5FYQ - chains A and D; structure by X-ray diffraction, 3.00 A resolution.

Chain A:
Name: NAD-dependent protein deacetylase sirtuin-2
From: Homo sapiens
Notes: EC 3.5.1.-; fragment: 50-356
UniProt: Q8IXJ6 (SIR2_HUMAN); residue numbers follow UniProt; this construct covers 1-356
Sequence (360 residues; numbered -3 to 356; the number before each row is that of its first residue; numbers below 1 keep their minus sign (Gly-3 is residue -3)):
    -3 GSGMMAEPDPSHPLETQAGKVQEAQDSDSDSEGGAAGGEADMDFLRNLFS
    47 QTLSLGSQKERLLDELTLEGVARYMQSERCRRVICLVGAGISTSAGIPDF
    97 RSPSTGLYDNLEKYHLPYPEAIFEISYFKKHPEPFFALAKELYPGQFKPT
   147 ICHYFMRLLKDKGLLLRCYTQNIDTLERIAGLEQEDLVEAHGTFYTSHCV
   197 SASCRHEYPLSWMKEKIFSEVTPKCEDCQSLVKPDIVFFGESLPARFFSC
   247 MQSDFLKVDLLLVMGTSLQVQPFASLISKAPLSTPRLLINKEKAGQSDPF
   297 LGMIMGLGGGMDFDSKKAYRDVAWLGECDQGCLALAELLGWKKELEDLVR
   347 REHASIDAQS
Not modelled in the structure: -3 to 55, 100-103, 200-203, 294-304
Construct notes: expression tag (-3 to 0)
Swiss-Prot annotation at these positions:
  - motif: Leu41 to Leu51 (Nuclear export signal)
  - active site: His187 (Proton acceptor)
  - binding site (NAD(+)): Ala85 to Thr89, Asp95 to Arg97, Gln167 to Asp170, Thr262, Ser263, Asn286 to Glu288, Cys324
  - binding site (Zn(2+)): Cys195, Cys200, Cys221, Cys224
  - modified residue: Ala2 (N-acetylalanine), Ser23 (Phosphoserine), Ser25 (Phosphoserine), Ser27 (Phosphoserine), Ser53 (Phosphoserine), Ser100 (Phosphoserine), Ser207 (Phosphoserine)
Bound ions: Zn2+: Cys195, Cys221

Chain D:
Name: Ran aa 31-43
Notes: fragment: part of switch i, residues 31-43
UniProt: P62826 (RAN_HUMAN); residues 1002-1014 here correspond to UniProt positions 31-43 (UniProt number = residue number - 971)
Sequence (13 residues; row label = number of the first residue in the row):
  1002 LTGEFEKKYVATL
Not modelled in the structure: 1002-1003, 1012-1014
Modified positions: Lys1008 (n~6~-(trifluoroacetyl)-l-lysine; FAK)
Swiss-Prot annotation at these positions:
  - binding site (GTP): Glu1007, Lys1009 to Thr1013

How chain A and chain D interact:
Contacting residue pairs (29; chain A residue first):
  Phe96(A) with Lys1008(D)
  Arg97(A) with Lys1008(D); Tyr1010(D)
  Phe119(A) with Lys1008(D)
  Ile169(A) with Lys1008(D)
  His187(A) with Lys1008(D)
  Ile232(A) with Lys1008(D)
  Val233(A) with Lys1008(D)
  Phe234(A) with Lys1008(D)
  Phe235(A) with Lys1008(D); Lys1009(D); Tyr1010(D)
  Gly236(A) with Glu1007(D); Lys1008(D), hydrogen bond (backbone-backbone)
  Glu237(A) with Glu1007(D); Lys1008(D), hydrogen bond (backbone-backbone)
  Ser238(A) with Phe1006(D); Glu1007(D)
  Leu239(A) with Phe1006(D); Glu1007(D); Lys1008(D)
  Phe244(A) with Phe1006(D), hydrophobic
  Gln265(A) with Tyr1010(D); Val1011(D), hydrogen bond (backbone-backbone)
  Val266(A) with Lys1008(D); Lys1009(D)
  Gln267(A) with Glu1007(D); Lys1008(D); Lys1009(D), hydrogen bond (backbone-backbone)
Other interface residues (no listed pair), chain A (20 interface residues in all): Glu116, Gln167, Pro268
Interface features reported in the paper:
  - specific contacts: Phe244(A)-Phe1006(D) (pi stacking)

Summary:
20 residues of chain A and 6 residues of chain D are in contact, with 4 hydrogen bonds. Main-chain hydrogen
bonds include Gly236(A)-Lys1008(D), Glu237(A)-Lys1008(D) and Gln265(A)-Val1011(D). The paper describes pi
stacking between Phe244(A) and Phe1006(D).
Chain A is NAD-dependent protein deacetylase sirtuin-2 (Homo sapiens) and chain D is Ran aa 31-43; the
structure, Sirt2 in complex with a 13-mer trifluoroacetylated Ran peptide, was determined by X-ray
diffraction.
